Entry 7L9P (electron microscopy, 3.60 A resolution); this record covers chains G and X of the 12 polymer chains in the assembly.

Chain G:
Protein: Mitotic spindle assembly checkpoint protein MAD2B
From: Homo sapiens
Reference sequence: Q9UI95 (MD2L2_HUMAN); numbering as in UniProt (aligned over 2-211)
Sequence (211 residues; numbered 1 to 211; the number before each row is that of its first residue):
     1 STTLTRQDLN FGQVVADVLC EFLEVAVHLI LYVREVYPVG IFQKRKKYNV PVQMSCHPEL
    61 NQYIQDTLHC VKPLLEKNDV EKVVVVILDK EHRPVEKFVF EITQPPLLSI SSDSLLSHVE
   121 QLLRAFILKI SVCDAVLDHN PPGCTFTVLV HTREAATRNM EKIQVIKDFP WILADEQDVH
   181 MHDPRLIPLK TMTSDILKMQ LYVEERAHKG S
Disordered / not traced: 1-14, 106-116, 134-144, 209-211
Differences from the reference sequence: expression tag (1)
Reported in the primary citation:
  - mutagenesis - R153A, R158A/N159A: decreased catalytic activity on wild-type TRIP13

Chain X:
Protein: Shieldin complex subunit 2, Shieldin complex subunit 3 chimera
From: Homo sapiens
Notes: fragment: SHLD2  + linker + SHLD3
Reference sequence: chimeric construct of Q86V20, Q6ZNX1: residues 2-16 from Q86V20 (SHLD2_HUMAN) positions 5-19 (UniProt number = residue number + 3); residues 33-89 from Q6ZNX1 positions 2-58 (UniProt number = residue number - 31)
Sequence (99 residues; row label = number of the first residue in the row):
     1 MSQVHIFWGA PIAPLKGSGS GSGSGSGSGS GSTTEVILHY RPCESDPTQL PKIAEKAIQD
    61 FPTRPLSRFI PWFPYDGSKL PLRPKRSPPA SREEIMATL
Disordered / not traced: 1, 9-33, 90-99
Differences from the reference sequence: initiating methionine (1); linker (17-32); expression tag (90-99)

Chain G / chain X interface:
Pairs across the interface (39; chain G residue first):
  His57(G) - Pro89(X)
  Glu59(G) - Pro89(X)
  Leu60(G) - Pro88(X)  hydrophobic
  Leu60(G) - Pro89(X)
  Tyr63(G) - Arg86(X)  hydrogen bond (side chain-backbone)
  Glu81(G) - Phe73(X)
  Glu81(G) - Lys79(X)  salt bridge
  Leu88(G) - Arg83(X)
  His92(G) - Arg83(X)
  Glu101(G) - Trp72(X)
  Glu101(G) - Phe73(X)
  Thr103(G) - Trp72(X)
  Thr145(G) - Arg83(X)
  Thr145(G) - Ser87(X)
  Thr145(G) - Pro88(X)
  Thr147(G) - Arg83(X)
  Thr147(G) - Pro84(X)
  Val148(G) - Leu82(X)
  Val148(G) - Pro84(X)
  Leu149(G) - Pro81(X)  hydrophobic
  Leu149(G) - Leu82(X)
  Val150(G) - Leu82(X)
  His151(G) - Lys79(X)  hydrogen bond
  His151(G) - Pro81(X)
  Thr152(G) - Lys79(X)  hydrogen bond (backbone-side chain)
  Ala156(G) - Leu82(X)  hydrophobic
  Asn159(G) - Leu82(X)
  Pro170(G) - Lys85(X)  hydrogen bond (backbone-backbone)
  Trp171(G) - Leu82(X)  hydrophobic
  Trp171(G) - Arg83(X)
  Ile172(G) - Leu82(X)
  Ile172(G) - Arg83(X)  hydrogen bond (backbone-backbone)
  Ile172(G) - Lys85(X)
  Leu173(G) - Leu80(X)  hydrophobic
  Leu173(G) - Pro81(X)
  Ala174(G) - Leu80(X)
  Ala174(G) - Pro81(X)  hydrogen bond (backbone-backbone)
  Asp178(G) - Arg83(X)
  Lys198(G) - Trp72(X)
Also at the interface, not in a pair above, chain G (31 interface residues in all): Phe146, Arg153, Asp175, Val179, Pro188, Thr193
Also at the interface, not in a pair above, chain X (15 interface residues in all): Arg68, Pro71

Overview:
31 residues of chain G face 15 of chain X across their interface; the contacts include 6 hydrogen bonds and 1
salt bridge. Polar pairs include Glu81(G)-Lys79(X), Tyr63(G)-Arg86(X) and His151(G)-Lys79(X). From the paper:
R153A and R158A/N159A of chain G reduce catalytic activity on wild-type TRIP13.
Here chain G is Mitotic spindle assembly checkpoint protein MAD2B and chain X is Shieldin complex subunit 2,
Shieldin complex subunit 3 chimera, both from Homo sapiens. Entry 7L9P (Structure of human
SHLD2-SHLD3-REV7-TRIP13(E253Q) complex) was determined by electron microscopy, deposited together with 6WW9
and 6WWA.
